PDB entry 7O4I | electron microscopy, 3.20 A resolution | chains A and B of the 30 polymer chains in the assembly

== Chain A ==
Protein: DNA-directed RNA polymerase II subunit RPB1
From: Saccharomyces cerevisiae (strain ATCC 204508 / S288c)
Notes: EC 2.7.7.6
Reference sequence: P04050 (RPB1_YEAST); numbering as in UniProt (aligned over 1-1733)
Sequence (1733 residues; row label = number of the first residue in the row):
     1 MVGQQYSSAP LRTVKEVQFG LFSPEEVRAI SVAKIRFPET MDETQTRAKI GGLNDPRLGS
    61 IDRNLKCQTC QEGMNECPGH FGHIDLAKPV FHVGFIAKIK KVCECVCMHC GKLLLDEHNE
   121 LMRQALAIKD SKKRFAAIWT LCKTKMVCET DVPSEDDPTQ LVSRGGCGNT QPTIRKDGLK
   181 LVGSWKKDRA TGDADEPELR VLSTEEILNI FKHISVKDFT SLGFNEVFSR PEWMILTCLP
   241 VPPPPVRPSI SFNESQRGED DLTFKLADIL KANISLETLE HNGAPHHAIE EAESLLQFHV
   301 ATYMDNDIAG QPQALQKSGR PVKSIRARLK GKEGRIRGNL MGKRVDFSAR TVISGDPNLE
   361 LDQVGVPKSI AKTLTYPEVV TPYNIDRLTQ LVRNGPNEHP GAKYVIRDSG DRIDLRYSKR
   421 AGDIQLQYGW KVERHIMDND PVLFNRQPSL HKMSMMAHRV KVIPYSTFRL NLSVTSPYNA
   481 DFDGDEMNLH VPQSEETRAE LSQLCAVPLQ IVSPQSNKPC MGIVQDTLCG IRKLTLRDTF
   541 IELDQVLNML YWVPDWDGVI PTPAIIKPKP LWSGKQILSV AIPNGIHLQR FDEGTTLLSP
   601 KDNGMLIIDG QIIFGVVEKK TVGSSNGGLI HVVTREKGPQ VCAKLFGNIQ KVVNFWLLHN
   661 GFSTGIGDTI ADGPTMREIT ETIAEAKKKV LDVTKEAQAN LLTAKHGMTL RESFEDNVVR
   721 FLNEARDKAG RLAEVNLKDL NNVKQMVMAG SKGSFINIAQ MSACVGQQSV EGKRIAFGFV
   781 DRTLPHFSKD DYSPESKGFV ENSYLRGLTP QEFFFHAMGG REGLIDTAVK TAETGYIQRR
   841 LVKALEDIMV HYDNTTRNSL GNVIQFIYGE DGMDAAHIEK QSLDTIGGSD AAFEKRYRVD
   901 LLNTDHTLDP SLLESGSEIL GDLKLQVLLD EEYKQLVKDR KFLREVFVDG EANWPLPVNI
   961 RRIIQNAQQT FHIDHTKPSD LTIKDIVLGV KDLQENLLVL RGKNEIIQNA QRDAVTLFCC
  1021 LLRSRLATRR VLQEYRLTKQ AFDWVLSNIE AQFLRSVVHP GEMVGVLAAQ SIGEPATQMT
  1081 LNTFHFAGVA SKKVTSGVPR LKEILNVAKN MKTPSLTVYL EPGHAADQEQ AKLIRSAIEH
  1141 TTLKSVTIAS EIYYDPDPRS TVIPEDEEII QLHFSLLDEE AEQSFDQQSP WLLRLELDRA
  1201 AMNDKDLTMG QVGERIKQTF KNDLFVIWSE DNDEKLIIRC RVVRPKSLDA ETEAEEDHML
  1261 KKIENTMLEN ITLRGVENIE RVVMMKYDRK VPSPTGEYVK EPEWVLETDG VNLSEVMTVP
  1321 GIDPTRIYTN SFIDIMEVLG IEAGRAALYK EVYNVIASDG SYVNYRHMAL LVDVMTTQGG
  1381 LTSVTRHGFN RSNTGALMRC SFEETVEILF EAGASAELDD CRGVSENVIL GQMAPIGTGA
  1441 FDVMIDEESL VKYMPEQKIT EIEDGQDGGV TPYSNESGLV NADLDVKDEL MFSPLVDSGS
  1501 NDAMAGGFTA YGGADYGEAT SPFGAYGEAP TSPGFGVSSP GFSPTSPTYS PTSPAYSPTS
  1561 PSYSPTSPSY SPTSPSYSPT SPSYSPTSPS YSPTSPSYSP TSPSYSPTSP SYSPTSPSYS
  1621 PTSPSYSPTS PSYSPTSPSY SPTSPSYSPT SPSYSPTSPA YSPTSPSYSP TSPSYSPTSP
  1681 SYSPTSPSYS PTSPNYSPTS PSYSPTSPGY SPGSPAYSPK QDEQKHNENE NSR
Not modelled in the structure: 1, 191-194, 1080-1092, 1178-1183, 1455-1733
Swiss-Prot annotation at these positions:
  - region: Pro248 to Asp260 (Lid loop), Asn306 to Lys323 (Rudder loop), Pro810 to Glu822 (Bridging helix)
  - binding site (Zn(2+)): Cys67, Cys70, Cys77, His80, Cys107, Cys110, Cys148, Cys167
  - binding site (Mg(2+)): Asp481, Asp483, Asp485
  - modified residue: Thr1471 (Phosphothreonine)
  - cross-link (Glycyl lysine isopeptide (Lys-Gly)): Lys695 (interchain with G-Cter in ubiquitin), Lys1246 (interchain with G-Cter in ubiquitin), Lys1350 (interchain with G-Cter in ubiquitin)
  - natural variant: Ser1653 to Pro1659 (deletion: In strain: A364A)
  - mutagenesis: Lys1246 (K1246R: Impairs ubiquitination during transcription stress)
Ion coordination: Zn2+ site 1: Cys67, Cys70, Cys77, His80; Zn2+ site 2: Cys107, Cys110, Cys148, Cys167; Mg2+: Asp481, Asp483, Asp485

== Chain B ==
Protein: DNA-directed RNA polymerase II subunit RPB2
From: Saccharomyces cerevisiae (strain ATCC 204508 / S288c)
Notes: EC 2.7.7.6
Reference sequence: P08518 (RPB2_YEAST); residue numbers follow UniProt; this construct covers 1-1224
Sequence (1224 residues; each row starts with the number of its first residue):
     1 MSDLANSEKY YDEDPYGFED ESAPITAEDS WAVISAFFRE KGLVSQQLDS FNQFVDYTLQ
    61 DIICEDSTLI LEQLAQHTTE SDNISRKYEI SFGKIYVTKP MVNESDGVTH ALYPQEARLR
   121 NLTYSSGLFV DVKKRTYEAI DVPGRELKYE LIAEESEDDS ESGKVFIGRL PIMLRSKNCY
   181 LSEATESDLY KLKECPFDMG GYFIINGSEK VLIAQERSAG NIVQVFKKAA PSPISHVAEI
   241 RSALEKGSRF ISTLQVKLYG REGSSARTIK ATLPYIKQDI PIVIIFRALG IIPDGEILEH
   301 ICYDVNDWQM LEMLKPCVED GFVIQDRETA LDFIGRRGTA LGIKKEKRIQ YAKDILQKEF
   361 LPHITQLEGF ESRKAFFLGY MINRLLLCAL DRKDQDDRDH FGKKRLDLAG PLLAQLFKTL
   421 FKKLTKDIFR YMQRTVEEAH DFNMKLAINA KTITSGLKYA LATGNWGEQK KAMSSRAGVS
   481 QVLNRYTYSS TLSHLRRTNT PIGRDGKLAK PRQLHNTHWG LVCPAETPEG QACGLVKNLS
   541 LMSCISVGTD PMPIITFLSE WGMEPLEDYV PHQSPDATRV FVNGVWHGVH RNPARLMETL
   601 RTLRRKGDIN PEVSMIRDIR EKELKIFTDA GRVYRPLFIV EDDESLGHKE LKVRKGHIAK
   661 LMATEYQDIE GGFEDVEEYT WSSLLNEGLV EYIDAEEEES ILIAMQPEDL EPAEANEEND
   721 LDVDPAKRIR VSHHATTFTH CEIHPSMILG VAASIIPFPD HNQSPRNTYQ SAMGKQAMGV
   781 FLTNYNVRMD TMANILYYPQ KPLGTTRAME YLKFRELPAG QNAIVAIACY SGYNQEDSMI
   841 MNQSSIDRGL FRSLFFRSYM DQEKKYGMSI TETFEKPQRT NTLRMKHGTY DKLDDDGLIA
   901 PGVRVSGEDV IIGKTTPISP DEEELGQRTA YHSKRDASTP LRSTENGIVD QVLVTTNQDG
   961 LKFVKVRVRT TKIPQIGDKF ASRHGQKGTI GITYRREDMP FTAEGIVPDL IINPHAIPSR
  1021 MTVAHLIECL LSKVAALSGN EGDASPFTDI TVEGISKLLR EHGYQSRGFE VMYNGHTGKK
  1081 LMAQIFFGPT YYQRLRHMVD DKIHARARGP MQVLTRQPVE GRSRDGGLRF GEMERDCMIA
  1141 HGAASFLKER LMEASDAFRV HICGICGLMT VIAKLNHNQF ECKGCDNKID IYQIHIPYAA
  1201 KLLFQELMAM NITPRLYTDR SRDF
Not modelled in the structure: 1-17, 158-162, 469-475, 503-505, 670-674, 715-721
Ion coordination: Zn2+: Cys1163, Cys1166, Cys1182, Cys1185

== Interface between chain A and chain B ==
Contacting residue pairs (410):
  Gln4(A) - Phe1158(B)
  Gln4(A) - Arg1159(B)
  Gln5(A) - Arg1159(B)  hydrogen bond (backbone-side chain)
  Gln5(A) - Asn1176(B)  hydrogen bond
  Ser7(A) - Arg1159(B)
  Ser7(A) - His1161(B)  hydrogen bond
  Ser7(A) - Leu1175(B)
  Ser7(A) - Phe1180(B)
  Ser7(A) - Gln1193(B)
  Ser8(A) - Asn1178(B)
  Ala9(A) - Ile1191(B)
  Ala9(A) - Gln1193(B)  hydrogen bond (backbone-side chain)
  Pro10(A) - Ile1191(B)
  Pro10(A) - Tyr1192(B)
  Pro10(A) - Gln1193(B)  hydrogen bond (backbone-backbone)
  Leu11(A) - Gln1193(B)
  Leu11(A) - His1195(B)
  Arg12(A) - Tyr1192(B)
  Arg12(A) - Gln1193(B)  hydrogen bond (backbone-backbone)
  Arg12(A) - Ile1194(B)
  Arg12(A) - Thr1218(B)  hydrogen bond
  Thr13(A) - Thr1218(B)
  Val14(A) - Ile1194(B)  hydrophobic
  Lys15(A) - Tyr1217(B)  hydrogen bond (backbone-backbone)
  Lys15(A) - Thr1218(B)
  Lys15(A) - Arg1220(B)
  Glu16(A) - Arg1215(B)
  Glu16(A) - Leu1216(B)
  Glu16(A) - Tyr1217(B)  hydrogen bond (backbone-backbone)
  Glu16(A) - Asp1219(B)
  Glu16(A) - Arg1220(B)
  Glu16(A) - Ser1221(B)  hydrogen bond
  Glu16(A) - Arg1222(B)
  Val17(A) - Arg1215(B)
  Gln18(A) - Thr1213(B)
  Gln18(A) - Arg1215(B)  hydrogen bond (backbone-backbone)
  Gln18(A) - Tyr1217(B)
  Phe19(A) - Thr1213(B)
  Gly20(A) - Asn1211(B)
  Gly20(A) - Ile1212(B)
  Gly20(A) - Thr1213(B)  hydrogen bond (backbone-backbone)
  Leu21(A) - Asn1211(B)
  Leu21(A) - Ile1212(B)  hydrophobic
  Leu21(A) - Thr1213(B)
  Phe22(A) - Leu1168(B)  hydrophobic
  Phe22(A) - Met1208(B)  hydrophobic
  Phe22(A) - Asn1211(B)  hydrogen bond (backbone-backbone)
  Phe22(A) - Ile1212(B)
  Phe22(A) - Thr1213(B)
  Glu26(A) - Leu1168(B)
  Glu26(A) - Arg1215(B)  salt bridge
  Ala29(A) - Lys1183(B)
  Ala29(A) - Gly1184(B)
  Ile30(A) - Leu1168(B)  hydrophobic
  Ile30(A) - Thr1170(B)
  Ile30(A) - Lys1183(B)
  Arg63(A) - Leu925(B)
  Asn64(A) - Glu923(B)
  Asn64(A) - Glu924(B)
  Asn64(A) - Leu925(B)  hydrogen bond (side chain-backbone)
  Thr69(A) - Ile1172(B)
  Thr69(A) - Lys1174(B)
  Cys70(A) - Lys1174(B)
  Gln71(A) - Lys1174(B)
  Glu72(A) - Leu1175(B)
  Met74(A) - Arg1116(B)
  Asn75(A) - Phe1158(B)
  Glu76(A) - Phe1158(B)
  Glu76(A) - Arg1159(B)  salt bridge
  Glu76(A) - Leu1175(B)
  Cys77(A) - Phe1158(B)
  Pro78(A) - Lys1201(B)  hydrogen bond (backbone-side chain)
  Pro78(A) - Gln1205(B)  hydrogen bond (backbone-side chain)
  Gly79(A) - Gln1205(B)
  His80(A) - Ile1172(B)
  Phe81(A) - Gln1205(B)
  Phe81(A) - Met1208(B)  hydrophobic
  Phe81(A) - Ala1209(B)
  His92(A) - Met1210(B)  hydrogen bond (side chain-backbone)
  His92(A) - Asn1211(B)
  Phe95(A) - Ile1212(B)  hydrophobic
  Phe228(A) - Arg1215(B)
  Trp233(A) - Asn1211(B)  hydrogen bond (backbone-side chain)
  Leu236(A) - Asn1211(B)
  Pro240(A) - Met1208(B)
  Pro240(A) - Ala1209(B)
  Pro243(A) - Gln1205(B)
  Pro245(A) - Tyr1198(B)
  Val246(A) - Leu1114(B)
  Val246(A) - Leu1202(B)  hydrophobic
  Val246(A) - Gln1205(B)
  Val246(A) - Glu1206(B)
  Pro248(A) - Val1113(B)  hydrophobic
  Pro248(A) - Leu1114(B)
  Asn253(A) - Tyr866(B)  hydrogen bond
  Glu254(A) - Arg935(B)  salt bridge
  Gln256(A) - Tyr866(B)
  Tyr303(A) - Ala1209(B)
  Met304(A) - Ala1209(B)
  Ile325(A) - Glu1206(B)
  Ile325(A) - Ala1209(B)  hydrophobic
  Ile325(A) - Met1210(B)  hydrophobic
  Leu329(A) - Leu1203(B)  hydrophobic
  Leu329(A) - Glu1206(B)
  Leu329(A) - Met1210(B)  hydrophobic
  Arg335(A) - Leu1114(B)
  Arg335(A) - Leu1202(B)
  Arg335(A) - Glu1206(B)  salt bridge
  Ile336(A) - Leu1203(B)  hydrophobic
  Arg337(A) - Arg1129(B)  hydrogen bond (backbone-side chain)
  Arg337(A) - Glu1132(B)  salt bridge
  Gly338(A) - Arg1129(B)  hydrogen bond (backbone-side chain)
  Asn339(A) - Thr1115(B)
  Asn339(A) - Gln1117(B)  hydrogen bond
  Asn339(A) - Ala1199(B)
  Leu340(A) - Ala1199(B)  hydrophobic
  Leu340(A) - Ala1200(B)
  Leu340(A) - Leu1203(B)  hydrophobic
  Met341(A) - Glu1132(B)
  Met341(A) - Arg1135(B)
  Gly342(A) - Arg1129(B)  hydrogen bond (backbone-side chain)
  Gly342(A) - Phe1130(B)
  Lys343(A) - Gln1117(B)
  Lys343(A) - Leu1128(B)
  Lys343(A) - Arg1129(B)
  Lys343(A) - Phe1130(B)  hydrogen bond (backbone-backbone)
  Lys343(A) - Leu1151(B)  hydrogen bond (side chain-backbone)
  Lys343(A) - Ser1155(B)
  Lys343(A) - Asp1156(B)  salt bridge
  Lys343(A) - Pro1197(B)
  Arg344(A) - Pro1118(B)
  Arg344(A) - Glu1120(B)  salt bridge
  Arg344(A) - Gly1127(B)
  Arg344(A) - Leu1128(B)
  Arg344(A) - Arg1129(B)
  Arg344(A) - Ser1155(B)  hydrogen bond (backbone-side chain)
  Val345(A) - Gly1127(B)
  Val345(A) - Leu1128(B)  hydrogen bond (backbone-backbone)
  Val345(A) - Phe1130(B)  hydrophobic
  Val345(A) - Arg1150(B)
  Val345(A) - Ala1154(B)
  Asp346(A) - Arg1106(B)  salt bridge
  Asp346(A) - Ala1107(B)
  Asp346(A) - Pro1118(B)
  Asp346(A) - Arg1150(B)  hydrogen bond (backbone-side chain)
  Asp346(A) - Ala1154(B)  hydrogen bond (backbone-backbone)
  Phe347(A) - Arg1106(B)  hydrogen bond (backbone-backbone)
  Phe347(A) - Ala1107(B)
  Phe347(A) - Arg1108(B)
  Phe347(A) - Arg1150(B)
  Ser348(A) - Ala1105(B)
  Ser348(A) - Arg1106(B)  hydrogen bond (backbone-backbone)
  Ser348(A) - Leu1128(B)
  Ala349(A) - His1104(B)
  Ala349(A) - Ala1105(B)  hydrophobic
  Ala349(A) - Leu1128(B)
  Arg350(A) - Lys1102(B)
  Arg350(A) - Ile1103(B)
  Arg350(A) - His1104(B)  hydrogen bond (backbone-backbone)
  Arg350(A) - Leu1128(B)
  Thr351(A) - Val1099(B)
  Thr351(A) - Ile1103(B)
  Ser354(A) - Ile976(B)
  Gly355(A) - Tyr833(B)
  Asp356(A) - Tyr833(B)  hydrogen bond
  Pro357(A) - Ser831(B)
  Pro357(A) - Gly832(B)
  Pro357(A) - Tyr833(B)  hydrophobic
  Asn358(A) - Tyr833(B)  hydrogen bond
  Ser369(A) - Ile1103(B)
  Ile370(A) - Ile1103(B)  hydrophobic
  Ile370(A) - Ala1105(B)  hydrophobic
  Thr373(A) - Ala1105(B)
  Thr373(A) - Ala1107(B)
  Leu374(A) - Arg1106(B)
  Tyr404(A) - Arg1108(B)
  Arg412(A) - Arg1108(B)
  Glu433(A) - Arg1108(B)  salt bridge
  Leu443(A) - Met1138(B)  hydrophobic
  Leu443(A) - Phe1146(B)  hydrophobic
  Asn445(A) - Glu1134(B)
  Gln447(A) - Arg1129(B)
  Pro448(A) - Met1133(B)
  Ser449(A) - Met1133(B)
  Ser449(A) - Glu1134(B)
  Ser449(A) - Cys1137(B)  hydrogen bond
  Leu450(A) - Met1133(B)  hydrophobic
  His451(A) - Cys1137(B)  hydrogen bond (backbone-side chain)
  Lys452(A) - Cys1137(B)
  Lys452(A) - His1141(B)  hydrogen bond (backbone-side chain)
  Met455(A) - Glu1134(B)
  Met455(A) - Cys1137(B)  hydrophobic
  Met455(A) - Met1138(B)  hydrophobic
  Met455(A) - His1141(B)  hydrogen bond (backbone-side chain)
  Tyr465(A) - Ile976(B)  hydrophobic
  Ser466(A) - Gln975(B)
  Ser466(A) - Val1099(B)
  Ser466(A) - Asp1100(B)  hydrogen bond
  Ser466(A) - Ile1103(B)
  Thr467(A) - Ile976(B)
  Thr467(A) - Gly977(B)
  Thr467(A) - Val1099(B)
  Arg469(A) - Ile976(B)
  Arg469(A) - Gly991(B)  hydrogen bond (side chain-backbone)
  Leu472(A) - Gln835(B)
  Leu472(A) - Glu836(B)
  Thr475(A) - Glu836(B)  hydrogen bond
  Ala480(A) - Glu836(B)
  Asp481(A) - Glu836(B)
  Asp481(A) - Asp837(B)
  Phe482(A) - Gln835(B)
  Phe482(A) - Glu836(B)  hydrogen bond (backbone-backbone)
  Phe482(A) - Asp837(B)
  Phe482(A) - Thr989(B)  hydrogen bond (backbone-side chain)
  Asp483(A) - Lys979(B)
  Asp483(A) - Lys987(B)
  Gly484(A) - Lys979(B)
  Gly484(A) - Thr989(B)
  Glu486(A) - Lys1102(B)
  Asn488(A) - Leu1128(B)
  His490(A) - Arg1150(B)
  Val491(A) - Arg1150(B)  hydrogen bond (backbone-side chain)
  Pro492(A) - Glu1149(B)
  Gln493(A) - Glu1149(B)  hydrogen bond (backbone-side chain)
  Ser494(A) - Glu1149(B)  hydrogen bond
  Thr497(A) - Ser1145(B)
  Thr497(A) - Phe1146(B)
  Thr497(A) - Glu1149(B)  hydrogen bond
  Glu500(A) - Gly1142(B)
  Glu500(A) - Ala1143(B)
  Glu500(A) - Ala1144(B)  hydrogen bond (side chain-backbone)
  Glu500(A) - Ser1145(B)  hydrogen bond
  Glu500(A) - Phe1146(B)  hydrogen bond (side chain-backbone)
  Cys505(A) - His1141(B)
  Gln510(A) - His1141(B)
  Val524(A) - Gln835(B)
  Gln525(A) - Gln835(B)
  Gln525(A) - Asn1013(B)
  Gln525(A) - His1015(B)  hydrogen bond (backbone-side chain)
  Asp526(A) - Cys829(B)  hydrogen bond
  Asp526(A) - Gly832(B)
  Asp526(A) - Gln835(B)
  Cys529(A) - His1015(B)
  Leu657(A) - Cys829(B)  hydrophobic
  Leu658(A) - Tyr830(B)
  Leu658(A) - Asn1074(B)  hydrogen bond (backbone-side chain)
  Leu658(A) - His1076(B)
  Leu658(A) - Leu1081(B)
  His659(A) - Asn1074(B)
  His659(A) - Thr1077(B)
  Asn660(A) - Leu1081(B)
  Asn660(A) - Met1082(B)  hydrogen bond (backbone-backbone)
  Asn660(A) - Ala1083(B)  hydrogen bond (backbone-backbone)
  Gly661(A) - Ala1083(B)
  Phe662(A) - Ala828(B)
  Phe662(A) - Cys829(B)  hydrogen bond (backbone-backbone)
  Phe662(A) - Pro1014(B)
  Phe662(A) - Ala1083(B)
  Ser663(A) - Ile827(B)  hydrogen bond (side chain-backbone)
  Ser663(A) - Pro1014(B)
  Ser663(A) - Gln1084(B)
  Ser663(A) - Ile1085(B)
  Ser663(A) - Phe1086(B)  hydrogen bond (side chain-backbone)
  Thr664(A) - Ile827(B)
  Thr664(A) - Pro1014(B)
  Thr664(A) - Ile1017(B)
  Thr664(A) - Phe1086(B)
  Gly665(A) - Leu1026(B)
  Gly665(A) - Phe1069(B)
  Gly665(A) - Phe1086(B)
  Ile666(A) - Val1023(B)  hydrophobic
  Ile666(A) - Leu1026(B)
  Ile666(A) - Ile1027(B)  hydrophobic
  Ile666(A) - Val1052(B)  hydrophobic
  Ile666(A) - Arg1067(B)
  Asp668(A) - Phe1069(B)
  Ile670(A) - Val1052(B)  hydrophobic
  Ile670(A) - Arg1067(B)
  Met746(A) - Pro1014(B)  hydrophobic
  Met746(A) - Pro1018(B)  hydrophobic
  Ser751(A) - His1015(B)
  Lys752(A) - His1015(B)
  Lys752(A) - Ser1019(B)
  Asn757(A) - Pro1018(B)
  Asn757(A) - Ser1019(B)
  Asn757(A) - Met1021(B)
  Gln760(A) - Met1021(B)
  Met761(A) - Pro1018(B)
  Met761(A) - Met1021(B)  hydrophobic
  Met761(A) - Val1023(B)  hydrophobic
  Ile775(A) - Asn516(B)
  Ala776(A) - Asn516(B)
  Gly778(A) - His515(B)
  Gly778(A) - Asn516(B)  hydrogen bond (backbone-side chain)
  Phe779(A) - Asn516(B)
  Phe779(A) - Thr517(B)
  Phe779(A) - Glu699(B)
  Val780(A) - Glu699(B)  hydrogen bond (backbone-side chain)
  Arg782(A) - Glu698(B)  hydrogen bond (side chain-backbone)
  Arg782(A) - Glu699(B)  hydrogen bond (side chain-backbone)
  Arg782(A) - Ser700(B)
  Arg782(A) - Ile701(B)  hydrogen bond (side chain-backbone)
  Arg782(A) - Leu702(B)
  Thr783(A) - Asn516(B)  hydrogen bond (backbone-side chain)
  Pro785(A) - Glu698(B)
  Pro785(A) - Ile703(B)  hydrogen bond (backbone-backbone)
  His786(A) - Trp519(B)
  His786(A) - Ile703(B)
  His786(A) - Met705(B)  hydrogen bond
  His786(A) - His733(B)
  His786(A) - Glu742(B)  salt bridge
  Phe787(A) - Leu702(B)
  Phe787(A) - His733(B)
  Ser788(A) - His733(B)  hydrogen bond (backbone-side chain)
  Lys789(A) - Glu699(B)
  Glu801(A) - Ile729(B)
  Asn802(A) - Arg728(B)
  Asn802(A) - Ile729(B)  hydrogen bond (side chain-backbone)
  Tyr804(A) - His761(B)
  Tyr804(A) - Asn762(B)
  Tyr804(A) - Gln763(B)
  Tyr804(A) - Met1021(B)  hydrophobic
  Tyr804(A) - Val1023(B)  hydrophobic
  Leu805(A) - His761(B)
  Leu805(A) - Val1052(B)  hydrophobic
  Arg806(A) - Pro725(B)  hydrogen bond (side chain-backbone)
  Arg806(A) - Ala726(B)
  Arg806(A) - Lys727(B)  hydrogen bond (side chain-backbone)
  Arg806(A) - Arg728(B)  hydrogen bond (backbone-side chain)
  Arg806(A) - His761(B)  hydrogen bond (backbone-side chain)
  Gly807(A) - Arg728(B)
  Gly807(A) - His761(B)
  Leu808(A) - Asp760(B)  hydrogen bond (backbone-backbone)
  Leu808(A) - Phe1047(B)
  Thr809(A) - Ile729(B)
  Thr809(A) - Phe1047(B)
  Pro810(A) - Trp519(B)
  Pro810(A) - Met705(B)  hydrophobic
  Pro810(A) - Pro745(B)  hydrophobic
  Pro810(A) - Phe1047(B)  hydrophobic
  Gln811(A) - Met705(B)
  Phe813(A) - Pro524(B)  hydrophobic
  Phe813(A) - Leu749(B)  hydrophobic
  Phe813(A) - Pro759(B)
  Phe813(A) - Asp760(B)
  Phe813(A) - Asn767(B)
  Phe814(A) - His515(B)
  Phe814(A) - Asn516(B)
  Phe814(A) - Trp519(B)  hydrophobic
  Phe814(A) - Pro524(B)  hydrophobic
  His816(A) - Gln763(B)
  His816(A) - Ser764(B)  hydrogen bond (backbone-side chain)
  Ala817(A) - Pro524(B)
  Ala817(A) - Ser764(B)
  Met818(A) - Leu514(B)
  Met818(A) - Asn516(B)
  Gly820(A) - Ser764(B)
  Arg821(A) - Arg512(B)  hydrogen bond (side chain-backbone)
  Arg821(A) - Leu514(B)
  Arg821(A) - Pro524(B)  hydrogen bond (side chain-backbone)
  Arg821(A) - Thr527(B)
  Arg821(A) - Gly534(B)
  Glu822(A) - Gln513(B)
  Leu824(A) - Cys533(B)  hydrophobic
  Ile825(A) - Lys510(B)
  Ile825(A) - Arg512(B)
  Ile825(A) - Cys533(B)
  Gln838(A) - Met1133(B)
  Arg839(A) - Glu1132(B)  salt bridge
  Val842(A) - Asp1136(B)
  Lys843(A) - Arg1135(B)
  Glu846(A) - Arg1135(B)  salt bridge
  Met1063(A) - Ile1139(B)
  Val1066(A) - Asp1136(B)
  Val1066(A) - Ile1139(B)  hydrophobic
  Val1066(A) - Ala1140(B)  hydrophobic
  Gln1070(A) - Asp1136(B)
  Gln1070(A) - Cys1137(B)  hydrogen bond
  Gln1070(A) - Ala1140(B)
  Asn1265(A) - Gly263(B)  hydrogen bond (side chain-backbone)
  Asn1265(A) - Ser264(B)  hydrogen bond (side chain-backbone)
  Asn1265(A) - Ser265(B)
  Leu1409(A) - Leu1207(B)  hydrophobic
  Phe1410(A) - Met1210(B)  hydrophobic
  Phe1410(A) - Ile1212(B)  hydrophobic
  Leu1418(A) - Ser1221(B)
  Leu1418(A) - Arg1222(B)  hydrogen bond (backbone-side chain)
  Asp1420(A) - Arg1220(B)
  Asp1420(A) - Arg1222(B)
  Arg1422(A) - Phe1224(B)
  Val1428(A) - Arg1135(B)
  Val1428(A) - Leu1147(B)  hydrophobic
  Val1428(A) - Leu1151(B)  hydrophobic
  Ile1429(A) - Pro1197(B)
  Ile1429(A) - Ala1200(B)
  Leu1430(A) - His1195(B)
  Leu1430(A) - Ile1196(B)
  Leu1430(A) - Pro1197(B)
  Gly1431(A) - Lys1148(B)
  Gly1431(A) - Met1152(B)
  Gly1431(A) - Pro1197(B)
  Met1433(A) - Ala1144(B)  hydrophobic
  Met1433(A) - Lys1148(B)
  Ala1434(A) - Ala1144(B)
  Ile1436(A) - Ile1139(B)  hydrophobic
  Ile1436(A) - Gly1142(B)
  Ile1436(A) - Ala1144(B)
  Gly1437(A) - Gly1142(B)
  Thr1438(A) - Gly1142(B)  hydrogen bond (backbone-backbone)
  Thr1438(A) - Ala1144(B)
Interface residues without a listed pair, chain A (222 interface residues in all): Tyr6, Val32, Thr46, Pro242, Ser255, Arg326, Val352, Ile353, Pro367, Thr375, Lys403, Ser454, Glu496, Leu501, Leu504, Thr527, Glu542, Gly667, Arg677, Asn742, Gly753, Val770, Leu784, Asp791, Glu795, Phe815, Ala828, Glu1269, Gly1413, Asp1419, Val1424, Gln1432, Gly1439
Interface residues without a listed pair, chain B (198 interface residues in all): His400, His518, Cys523, Gly530, Val731, Ile748, Pro765, Thr768, Tyr769, Ser838, Lys864, Arg884, Thr916, Asp921, Gly988, Ile990, Ile992, Leu1030, Glu1053, Lys1079, Met1111, Gly1131, Ala1157, Cys1166, Ala1173, Phe1204, Pro1214

== Summary ==
The interface between chain A and chain B involves 222 residues on one side and 198 on the other; the contacts
include 81 hydrogen bonds and 12 salt bridges. Polar pairs include Glu26(A)-Arg1215(B), Glu76(A)-Arg1159(B)
and Glu254(A)-Arg935(B).
Chain A is DNA-directed RNA polymerase II subunit RPB1 and chain B is DNA-directed RNA polymerase II subunit
RPB2, both from Saccharomyces cerevisiae (strain ATCC 204508 / S288c); the structure, Yeast RNA polymerase II
transcription pre-initiation complex with initial transcription bubble, was determined by electron microscopy
together with 7O4J, 7O4K, 7O4L, 7O72, 7O73 and 7O75 from the same study.
